Entry 7ODK (X-ray diffraction, 1.83 A resolution); this record covers chain AAA.

Chain AAA:
Molecule: Receptor-like protein kinase HSL1
Source organism: Arabidopsis thaliana
Notes: EC 2.7.11.1
UniProtKB: Q9SGP2 (HSL1_ARATH); numbering as in UniProt (aligned over 17-618)
Amino-acid sequence (617 residues; row label = number of the first residue in the row):
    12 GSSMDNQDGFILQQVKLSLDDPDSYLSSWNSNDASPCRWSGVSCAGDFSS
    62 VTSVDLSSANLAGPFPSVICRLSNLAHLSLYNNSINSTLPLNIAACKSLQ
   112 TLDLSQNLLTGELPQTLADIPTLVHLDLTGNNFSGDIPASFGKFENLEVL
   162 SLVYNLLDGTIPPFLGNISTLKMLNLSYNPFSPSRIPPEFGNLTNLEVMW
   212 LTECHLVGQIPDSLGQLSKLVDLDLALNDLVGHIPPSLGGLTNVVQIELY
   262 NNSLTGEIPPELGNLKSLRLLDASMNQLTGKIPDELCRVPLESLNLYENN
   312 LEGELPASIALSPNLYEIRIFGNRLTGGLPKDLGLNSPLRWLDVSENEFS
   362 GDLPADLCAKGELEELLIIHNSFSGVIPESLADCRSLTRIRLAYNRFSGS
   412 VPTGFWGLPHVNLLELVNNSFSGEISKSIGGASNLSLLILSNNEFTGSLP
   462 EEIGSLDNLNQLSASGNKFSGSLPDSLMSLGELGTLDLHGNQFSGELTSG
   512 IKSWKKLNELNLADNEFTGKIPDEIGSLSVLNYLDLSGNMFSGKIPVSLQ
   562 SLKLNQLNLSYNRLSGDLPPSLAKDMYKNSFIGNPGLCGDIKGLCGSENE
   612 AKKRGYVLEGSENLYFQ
Not modelled in the structure: 12-17, 607-628
Differences from the reference sequence: expression tag (12-16, 619-628)
UniProt features mapped onto this chain:
  - glycosylation (N-linked (GlcNAc...) asparagine): N93, N97, N143, N178, N186, N203, N262, N429, N445, N569
Disulfides: C48-C55, C81-C107, C369-C395, C599-C606
Covalently attached groups: N-acetylglucosamine (NAG) linked to N93, N143, N178, N186, N203, N262, N429, N445, N569; glycan linked to N97
Metal / ion sites: Na+: S38 (shared with 2 residues of chain BBB)

Overview:
Covalently linked N-acetylglucosamine: at N93, N143, N178, N186, N203 and N262 and 3 more.
Chain AAA is Receptor-like protein kinase HSL1 (Arabidopsis thaliana); the structure, Plant peptide hormone
receptor H1, was determined by X-ray diffraction, deposited together with 7ODV, 7OGO, 7OGQ, 7OGU and 7OGZ.
